Entry 8VML (electron microscopy, 3.50 A resolution); this record covers chains B and L of the 7 polymer chains in the assembly.

# Chain B
Molecule: JARID2
Organism: Homo sapiens
Reference sequence: Q92833 (JARD2_HUMAN); residues 1-1246 here = UniProt positions 1-1246
Amino-acid sequence (1246 residues; each row starts with the number of its first residue):
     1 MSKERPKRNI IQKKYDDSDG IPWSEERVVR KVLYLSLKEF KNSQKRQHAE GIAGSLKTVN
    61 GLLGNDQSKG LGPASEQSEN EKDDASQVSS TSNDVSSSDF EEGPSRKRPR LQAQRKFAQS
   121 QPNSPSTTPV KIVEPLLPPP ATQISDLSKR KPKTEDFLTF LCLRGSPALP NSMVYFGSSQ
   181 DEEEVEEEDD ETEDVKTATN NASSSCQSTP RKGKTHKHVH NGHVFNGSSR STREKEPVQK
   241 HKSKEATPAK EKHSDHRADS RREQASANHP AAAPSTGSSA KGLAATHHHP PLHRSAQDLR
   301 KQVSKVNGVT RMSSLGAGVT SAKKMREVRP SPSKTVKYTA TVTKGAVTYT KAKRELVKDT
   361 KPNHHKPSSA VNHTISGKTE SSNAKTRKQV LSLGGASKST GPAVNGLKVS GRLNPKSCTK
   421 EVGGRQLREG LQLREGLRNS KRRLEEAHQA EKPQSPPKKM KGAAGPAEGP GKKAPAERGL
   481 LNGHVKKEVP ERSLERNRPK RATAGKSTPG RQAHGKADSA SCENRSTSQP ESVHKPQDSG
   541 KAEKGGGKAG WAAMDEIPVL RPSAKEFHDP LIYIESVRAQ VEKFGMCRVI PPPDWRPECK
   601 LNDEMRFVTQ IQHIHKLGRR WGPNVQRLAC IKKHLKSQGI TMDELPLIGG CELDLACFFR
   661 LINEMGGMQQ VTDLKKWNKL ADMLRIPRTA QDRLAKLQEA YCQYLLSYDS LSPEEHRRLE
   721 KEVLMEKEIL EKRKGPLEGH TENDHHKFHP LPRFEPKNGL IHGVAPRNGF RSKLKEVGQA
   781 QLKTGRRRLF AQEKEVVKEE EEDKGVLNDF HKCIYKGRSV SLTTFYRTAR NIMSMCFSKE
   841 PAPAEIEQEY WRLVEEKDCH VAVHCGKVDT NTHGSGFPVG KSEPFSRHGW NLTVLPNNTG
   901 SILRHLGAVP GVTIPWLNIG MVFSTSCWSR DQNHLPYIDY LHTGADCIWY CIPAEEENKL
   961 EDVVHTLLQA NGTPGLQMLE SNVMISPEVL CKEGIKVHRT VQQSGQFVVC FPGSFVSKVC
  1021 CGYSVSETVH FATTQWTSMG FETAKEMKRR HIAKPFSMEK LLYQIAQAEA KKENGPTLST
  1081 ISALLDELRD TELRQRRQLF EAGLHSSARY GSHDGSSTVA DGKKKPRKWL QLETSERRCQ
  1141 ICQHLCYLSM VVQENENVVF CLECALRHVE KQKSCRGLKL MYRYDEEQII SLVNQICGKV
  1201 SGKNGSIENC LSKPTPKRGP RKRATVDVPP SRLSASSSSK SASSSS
Unresolved in the structure: 1-107, 121-137, 167-1246
Modified positions: Lys116 (N-trimethyllysine; M3L)
From the paper describing this entry:
  - post-translational modification sites: Lys116
  - mutagenesis - R115A: decreased catalytic activity

# Chain L
Molecule: EED
Organism: Homo sapiens
Reference sequence: O75530 (EED_HUMAN); numbering as in UniProt (aligned over 1-441)
Amino-acid sequence (441 residues; numbered 1 to 441; the number before each row is that of its first residue):
     1 MSEREVSTAP AGTDMPAAKK QKLSSDENSN PDLSGDENDD AVSIESGTNT ERPDTPTNTP
    61 NAPGRKSWGK GKWKSKKCKY SFKCVNSLKE DHNQPLFGVQ FNWHSKEGDP LVFATVGSNR
   121 VTLYECHSQG EIRLLQSYVD ADADENFYTC AWTYDSNTSH PLLAVAGSRG IIRIINPITM
   181 QCIKHYVGHG NAINELKFHP RDPNLLLSVS KDHALRLWNI QTDTLVAIFG GVEGHRDEVL
   241 SADYDLLGEK IMSCGMDHSL KLWRINSKRM MNAIKESYDY NPNKTNRPFI SQKIHFPDFS
   301 TRDIHRNYVD CVRWLGDLIL SKSCENAIVC WKPGKMEDDI DKIKPSESNV TILGRFDYSQ
   361 CDIWYMRFSM DFWQKMLALG NQVGKLYVWD LEVEDPHKAK CTTLTHHKCG AAIRQTSFSR
   421 DSSILIAVCD DASIWRWDRL R
Unresolved in the structure: 1-79
UniProt features mapped onto this chain:
  - modified residue: Ser2 (N-acetylserine), Ser34 (Phosphoserine), Thr55 (Phosphothreonine), Lys66 (N6,N6,N6-trimethyllysine), Lys197 (N6,N6,N6-trimethyllysine), Lys268 (N6,N6,N6-trimethyllysine), Lys284 (N6,N6,N6-trimethyllysine)
  - natural variant: Asn194 (N194S: In COGIS), Arg236 (R236G: In COGIS; R236T: In COGIS), His258 (H258Y: In COGIS), Arg302 (R302G: In COGIS; R302S: In COGIS)
  - mutagenesis: Phe97 (F97A: Abolishes binding to H3K27me3), Tyr148 (Y148A: Abolishes binding to H3K27me3), Ile193 (I193N: Impairs interaction with EZH2), Leu196 (L196P: Impairs interaction with EZH2), Ser300 to Thr301 (Impairs interaction with the matrix protein MA of HIV-1), His305 to Tyr308 (Impairs interaction with the matrix protein MA of HIV-1), Trp364 (W364A: Abolishes binding to H3K27me3; W364L: Abolishes binding to H3K27me3), Tyr365 (Y365A: Abolishes binding to H3K27me3)

# Chain B / chain L interface
Pairs across the interface - 9 pairs, chain B then chain L:
  Gln114(B) - Tyr308(L)  hydrogen bond
  Gln114(B) - Trp364(L)
  Arg115(B) - Ile363(L)
  Arg115(B) - Trp364(L)  hydrogen bond (backbone-side chain)
  Lys116(B) - Ile363(L)
  Lys116(B) - Trp364(L)
  Lys116(B) - Tyr365(L)
  Phe117(B) - Ile363(L)
  Phe117(B) - Arg414(L)
Other interface residues (no listed pair), chain L (7 interface residues in all): Phe97, Tyr148

# In short
Chain B and chain L form an interface of 4 and 7 residues respectively, with 2 hydrogen bonds. Among the polar
pairs are Gln114(B)-Tyr308(L) and Arg115(B)-Trp364(L). From UniProt: 12 mutagenesis sites on chain L. The
paper reports that R115A of chain B reduces catalytic activity; a modification site at Lys116(B).
Chain B is JARID2 and chain L is EED, both from Homo sapiens; the structure, PRC2_AJ1-450 bound to H3K4me3,
was determined by electron microscopy, deposited together with 8VMI, 8VMJ, 8VMN, 8VNV, 8VNZ, 8VO0 and 8VOB.
